3NNQ - chains A and B; structure by X-ray diffraction, 2.69 A resolution.

Chain A (and B):
Name: N-terminal domain of Moloney murine leukemia virus integrase
Organism: Moloney murine leukemia virus
Notes: fragment: N-terminal domain; chain B of this document is another copy of the same molecule, construct and numbering; everything in this record applies to it too
UniProtKB: P03355 (POL_MLVMO); residues 2-106 here correspond to UniProt positions 1331-1435 (UniProt number = residue number + 1329)
Amino-acid sequence (114 residues; numbered 1 to 114; the number before each row is that of its first residue):
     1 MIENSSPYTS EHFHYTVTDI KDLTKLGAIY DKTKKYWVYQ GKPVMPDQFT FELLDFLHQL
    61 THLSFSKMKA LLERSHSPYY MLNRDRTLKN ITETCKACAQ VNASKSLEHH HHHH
Not modelled in the structure: 1-11, 107-114
Modified residues: Mse-1 (selenomethionine); Mse-45, Mse-68, Mse-81 (selenomethionine; parent Met)
Sequence notes: expression tag (1, 107-114)
Ion coordination: Zn2+: His-58, His-62, Cys-95, Cys-98

Chain A / chain B interface:
Contacting residue pairs (2; chain A residue first):
  Ala-70(A) with Ser-104(B)
  Ser-104(A) with Ala-70(B)
Interface residues without a listed pair, chain A (8 interface residues in all): Leu-63, Lys-67, Leu-71, Arg-74, Val-101, Asn-102
Interface residues without a listed pair, chain B (8 interface residues in all): Leu-63, Lys-67, Leu-71, Arg-74, Val-101, Asn-102

Overview:
The chain A/chain B interface involves 8 residues from each chain. The Zn2+ site is built by His-58(A),
His-62(A), Cys-95(A) and Cys-98(A).
Both chains are N-terminal domain of Moloney murine leukemia virus integrase (Moloney murine leukemia virus).
Entry 3NNQ (Crystal Structure of the N-terminal domain of Moloney murine leukemia virus integrase, Northeast
Structural Genomics Consortium ...) was determined by X-ray diffraction (same publication as 4NZG).
